7TKB - chains T and V of the 27 polymer chains in the assembly; structure by electron microscopy, 6.30 A resolution (low resolution: residue-level contacts below are approximate; hydrogen-bond / salt-bridge calls are withheld).

[Chain T]
Molecule: ATP synthase subunit a
From: Saccharomyces cerevisiae
UniProt: P00854 (ATP6_YEAST); residues 1-249 here correspond to UniProt positions 11-259 (UniProt number = residue number + 10)
Chain sequence (249 residues; numbered 1 to 249; the number before each row is that of its first residue):
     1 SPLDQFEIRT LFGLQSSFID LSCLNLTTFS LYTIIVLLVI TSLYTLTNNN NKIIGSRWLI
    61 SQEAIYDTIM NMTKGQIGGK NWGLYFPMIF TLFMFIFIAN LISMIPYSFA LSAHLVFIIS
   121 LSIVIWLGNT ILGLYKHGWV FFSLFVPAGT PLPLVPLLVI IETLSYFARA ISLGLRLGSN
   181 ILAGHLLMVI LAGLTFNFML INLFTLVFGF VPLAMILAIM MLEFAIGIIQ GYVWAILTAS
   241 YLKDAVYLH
Not modelled in the structure: 1-25

[Chain V]
Molecule: ATP synthase subunit d
From: Saccharomyces cerevisiae
UniProt: P30902 (ATP7_YEAST); residues 1-173 here correspond to UniProt positions 2-174 (UniProt number = residue number + 1)
Chain sequence (173 residues; row label = number of the first residue in the row):
     1 SLAKSAANKL DWAKVISSLR ITGSTATQLS SFKKRNDEAR RQLLELQSQP TEVDFSHYRS
    61 VLKNTSVIDK IESYVKQYKP VKIDASKQLQ VIESFEKHAM TNAKETESLV SKELKDLQST
   121 LDNIQSARPF DELTVDDLTK IKPEIDAKVE EMVKKGKWDV PGYKDRFGNL NVM
Not modelled in the structure: 1-2
Swiss-Prot annotation at these positions:
  - modified residue: S1 (N-acetylserine)

[Interface between chain T and chain V]
Residue-residue contacts (12; chain T residue first):
  N51(T) - T134(V)
  K52(T) - L133(V)
  I53(T) - L133(V)
  A64(T) - L170(V)
  T68(T) - L170(V)
  K80(T) - K155(V)
  K80(T) - G156(V)
  N81(T) - G156(V)
  W82(T) - G156(V)
  G83(T) - G156(V)
  G83(T) - K157(V)
  L84(T) - G156(V)
Also at the interface, not in a pair above, chain T (11 interface residues in all): D67
Also at the interface, not in a pair above, chain V (8 interface residues in all): N169, N171

[Summary]
The interface between chain T and chain V involves 11 residues on one side and 8 on the other.
Here chain T is ATP synthase subunit a and chain V is ATP synthase subunit d, both from Saccharomyces
cerevisiae. Entry 7TKB (Yeast ATP synthase State 1catalytic(f) with 10 mM ATP backbone model) was determined
by electron microscopy together with 7TJS, 7TJT, 7TJU, 7TJV, 7TJW, 7TJX and 30 further entries from the same
study.
